Entry 6CG0 (electron microscopy, 3.17 A resolution); this record covers chains C and M of the 11 polymer chains in the assembly.

# Chain C
Name: V(D)J recombination-activating protein 1
From: Mus musculus
Notes: EC 3.1.-.-, 2.3.2.27
UniProt: P15919 (RAG1_MOUSE); numbering as in UniProt (aligned over 265-1039)
Amino-acid sequence (775 residues; each row starts with the number of its first residue):
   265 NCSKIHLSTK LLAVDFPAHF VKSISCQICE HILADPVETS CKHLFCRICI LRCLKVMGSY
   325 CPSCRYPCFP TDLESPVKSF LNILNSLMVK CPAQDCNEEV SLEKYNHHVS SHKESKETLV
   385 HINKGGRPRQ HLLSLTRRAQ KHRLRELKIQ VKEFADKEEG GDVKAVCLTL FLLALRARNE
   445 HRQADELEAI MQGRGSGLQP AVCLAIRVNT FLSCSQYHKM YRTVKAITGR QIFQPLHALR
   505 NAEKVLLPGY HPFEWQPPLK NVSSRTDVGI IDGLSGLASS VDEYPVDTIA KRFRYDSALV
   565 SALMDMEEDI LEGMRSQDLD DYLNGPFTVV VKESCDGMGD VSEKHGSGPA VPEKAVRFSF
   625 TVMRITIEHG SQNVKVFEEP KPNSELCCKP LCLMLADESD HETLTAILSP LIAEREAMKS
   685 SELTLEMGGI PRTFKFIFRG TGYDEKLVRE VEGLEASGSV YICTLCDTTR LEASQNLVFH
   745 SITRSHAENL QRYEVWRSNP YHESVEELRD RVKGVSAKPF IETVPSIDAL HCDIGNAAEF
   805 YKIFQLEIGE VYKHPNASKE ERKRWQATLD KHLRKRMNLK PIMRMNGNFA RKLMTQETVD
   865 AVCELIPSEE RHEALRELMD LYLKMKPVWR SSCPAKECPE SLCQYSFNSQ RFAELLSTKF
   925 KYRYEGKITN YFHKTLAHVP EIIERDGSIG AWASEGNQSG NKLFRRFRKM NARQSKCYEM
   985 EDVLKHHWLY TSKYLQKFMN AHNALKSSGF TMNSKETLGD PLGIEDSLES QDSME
Not modelled in the structure: 265-391, 1008-1039
Construct notes: conflict Gln962 (Glu in P15919)
Bound ions: Ca2+: Asp600, Gly601 (shared with 1 residue of chain G); Zn2+: Cys727, Cys730, His937, His942
Curated features (UniProtKB/Swiss-Prot):
  - zinc finger: Cys290 to Arg329 (RING-type), Leu351 to Lys380 (RAG1-type)
  - DNA-binding region: Gly389 to Gln456 (NBD)
  - binding site (Zn(2+)): Cys266, His270, Cys290, Cys293, His295, Cys305, His307, Cys310, Cys313, Cys325, Cys328, Cys355, Cys360, His372, His376
  - binding site (a divalent metal cation): Asp600, Asp708
  - site: Trp893 (Essential for DNA hairpin formation, participates in base-stacking interactions near the cleavage site)
What the authors report for this chain:
  - catalytic residues: Asp600, Asp708 (citing earlier work)

# Chain M
Molecule: 41-nt DNA strand
Sequence (41 nucleotides; numbered 17 to 57; the number before each row is that of its first residue):
    17 CACAGTGATG CAAATCAAGT GTGAAGCCAG ACAAAAACCC G

# Interface between chain C and chain M
Residue-residue contacts - 16 pairs, chain C then chain M:
  Arg440(C) - DC43(M)  phosphate contact
  Asn443(C) - DC43(M)  phosphate contact
  Asn473(C) - DG21(M)  phosphate contact
  Lys645(C) - DC19(M)  phosphate contact
  Lys645(C) - DA20(M)  salt bridge to the phosphate
  Ser648(C) - DA20(M)  hydrogen bond to the phosphate
  Glu649(C) - DA20(M)  sugar contact
  Leu650(C) - DA20(M)  sugar contact
  Asn852(C) - DA18(M)  hydrogen bond to the base
  Arg855(C) - DA18(M)  salt bridge to the phosphate
  Lys890(C) - DC17(M)  hydrogen bond to the base
  Pro891(C) - DC17(M)  base contact
  Arg894(C) - DC17(M)  sugar contact
  Ser895(C) - DC17(M)  sugar contact
  Glu901(C) - DC17(M)  phosphate contact
  Glu959(C) - DA18(M)  sugar contact
Other interface residues (no listed pair), chain C (17 interface residues in all): Asn647, Ser896

# In short
The interface between chain C and chain M involves 17 residues on one side and 6 on the other, with 3 hydrogen
bonds and 2 salt bridges. Polar pairs include Asn852(C)-DA18(M), Lys890(C)-DC17(M) and Ser648(C)-DA20(M). From
the paper: catalytic residues Asp600(C) and Asp708(C).
Chain C is V(D)J recombination-activating protein 1 (Mus musculus) and chain M is a 41-nt DNA strand; the
structure, Cryo-EM structure of mouse RAG1/2 HFC complex (3.17 A), was determined by electron microscopy,
deposited together with 5ZDZ, 5ZE0, 5ZE1, 5ZE2, 6CIJ, 6CIK, 6CIL and 6CIM.
